9GEQ - chains D and I of the 14 polymer chains in the assembly; structure by electron microscopy, 3.12 A resolution.

== Chain D ==
Name: Histone H2B 1.1
Source organism: Xenopus laevis
Reference sequence: P02281 (H2B11_XENLA); residues 26-121 here correspond to UniProt positions 30-125 (UniProt number = residue number + 4)
Amino-acid sequence (96 residues; each row starts with the number of its first residue):
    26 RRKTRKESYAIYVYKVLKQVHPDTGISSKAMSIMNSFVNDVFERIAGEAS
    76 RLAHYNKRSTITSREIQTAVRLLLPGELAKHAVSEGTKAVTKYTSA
Not modelled in the structure: 26-27
Construct notes: conflict Thr29 (Ser33 in P02281)

== Chain I ==
Molecule: Widom-601 DNA
Sequence (147 nucleotides; row label = number of the first residue in the row; numbers below 1 keep their minus sign (DA-73 is residue -73)):
   -73 ATCGGATGTATATATCTGACACGTGCCTGGAGACTAGGGAGTAATCCCCT
   -23 TGGCGGTTAAAACGCGGGGGACAGCGCGTACGTGCGTTTAAGCGGTGCTA
    27 GAGCTGTCTACGACCAATTGAGCGGCCTCGGCACCGGGATTCTCGAT
Not modelled in the structure: -73, 61-73

== Chain D / chain I interface ==
Pairs across the interface - 14 pairs, chain D then chain I:
  Thr29(D) - DC30(I)  hydrogen bond to the phosphate
  Arg30(D) - DC-48(I)  base contact
  Arg30(D) - DC-47(I)  hydrogen bond to the sugar
  Tyr39(D) - DA-53(I)  hydrogen bond to the phosphate
  Tyr39(D) - DC-52(I)  phosphate contact
  Gly50(D) - DA-53(I)  phosphate contact
  Ile51(D) - DC-54(I)  sugar contact
  Ile51(D) - DA-53(I)  hydrogen bond to the phosphate
  Ser53(D) - DC-54(I)  phosphate contact
  Arg83(D) - DA-34(I)  phosphate contact
  Arg83(D) - DG-33(I)  salt bridge to the phosphate
  Ser84(D) - DG-35(I)  phosphate contact
  Ser84(D) - DA-34(I)  hydrogen bond to the phosphate
  Thr85(D) - DA-34(I)  phosphate contact
Interface residues without a listed pair, chain D (11 interface residues in all): Ser52, Lys82
Interface residues without a listed pair, chain I (10 interface residues in all): DT-46

== In short ==
11 residues of chain D and 10 residues of chain I are in contact, with 5 hydrogen bonds and 1 salt bridge.
Polar contacts include Arg30(D)-DC-47(I), Thr29(D)-DC30(I) and Tyr39(D)-DA-53(I).
Here chain D is Histone H2B 1.1 (Xenopus laevis) and chain I is Widom-601 DNA. Entry 9GEQ (Native dimeric
Myeloperoxidase bound to nucleosome core particle; composite map) was determined by electron microscopy,
deposited together with 9GEN, 9GEO, 9GEP, 9GER, 9IHD, 9IHE and 9IHF.
